PDB entry 1HRD | X-ray diffraction, 1.96 A resolution | chains A and C of the 3 polymer chains in the assembly

== Chain A (and C) ==
Protein: Glutamate dehydrogenase
Source organism: Clostridium symbiosum
Notes: EC 1.4.1.2; chain C of this document is another copy of the same molecule, construct and numbering; everything in this record applies to it too
Reference sequence: P24295 (DHE2_CLOSY); residue numbers follow UniProt; this construct covers 1-449
Sequence (449 residues; row label = number of the first residue in the row):
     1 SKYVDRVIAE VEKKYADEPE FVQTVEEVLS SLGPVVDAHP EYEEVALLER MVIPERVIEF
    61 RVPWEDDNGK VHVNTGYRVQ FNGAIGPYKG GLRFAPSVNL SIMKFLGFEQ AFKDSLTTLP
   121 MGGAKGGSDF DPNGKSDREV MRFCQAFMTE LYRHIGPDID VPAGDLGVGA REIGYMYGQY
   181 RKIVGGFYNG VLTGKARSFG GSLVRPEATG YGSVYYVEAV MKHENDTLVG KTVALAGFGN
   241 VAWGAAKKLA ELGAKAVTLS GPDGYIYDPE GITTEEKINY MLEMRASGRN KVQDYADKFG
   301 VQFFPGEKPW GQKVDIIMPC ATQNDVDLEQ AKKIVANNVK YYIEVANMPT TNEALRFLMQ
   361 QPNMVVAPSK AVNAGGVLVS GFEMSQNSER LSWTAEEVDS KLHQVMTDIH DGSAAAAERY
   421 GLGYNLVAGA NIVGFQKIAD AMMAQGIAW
Reported in the primary citation:
  - contacts within the chain: K195-E383

== Chain A / chain C interface ==
Pairs across the interface (46; chain A residue first):
  R138(A) - V45(C)
  M141(A) - G446(C)
  M141(A) - I447(C)
  Q145(A) - I447(C)  hydrogen bond (side chain-backbone)
  G174(A) - A444(C)
  G174(A) - Q445(C)
  Y175(A) - A444(C)
  Y175(A) - G446(C)
  Y177(A) - Q445(C)
  G178(A) - Q445(C)
  G178(A) - A448(C)
  Q179(A) - A448(C)
  R181(A) - E55(C)  salt bridge
  R181(A) - G83(C)  hydrogen bond (side chain-backbone)
  R181(A) - A84(C)
  R181(A) - Q445(C)  hydrogen bond
  R181(A) - W449(C)
  K182(A) - A448(C)  hydrogen bond (side chain-backbone)
  K182(A) - W449(C)
  G185(A) - I159(C)
  G186(A) - D158(C)
  F187(A) - A84(C)
  F187(A) - I85(C)
  F187(A) - G86(C)
  F187(A) - P87(C)
  F187(A) - D158(C)  hydrogen bond (backbone-backbone)
  Y188(A) - D158(C)
  Y188(A) - I159(C)
  S198(A) - I85(C)
  S198(A) - K437(C)
  S198(A) - A441(C)
  F199(A) - A84(C)
  F199(A) - A444(C)  hydrophobic
  F199(A) - Q445(C)
  S388(A) - S388(C)
  E389(A) - S385(C)  hydrogen bond (backbone-side chain)
  E389(A) - E389(C)
  R390(A) - P120(C)
  R390(A) - P157(C)
  R390(A) - D158(C)  salt bridge
  R390(A) - M384(C)
  R390(A) - S385(C)
  R390(A) - S388(C)  hydrogen bond
  L391(A) - S385(C)
  L391(A) - W393(C)  hydrophobic
  T394(A) - Q404(C)
Interface residues without a listed pair, chain A (23 interface residues in all): S392, E397
Interface residues without a listed pair, chain C (31 interface residues in all): E44, R56, Y88, K401, D440, M443

== Summary ==
23 residues of chain A face 31 of chain C across their interface; the contacts include 7 hydrogen bonds and 2
salt bridges. Among the polar pairs are R181(A)-E55(C), R390(A)-D158(C) and Q145(A)-I447(C). The paper reports
contacts within the chain involving K195(A) and E383(A).
Chain A and chain C are both Glutamate dehydrogenase (Clostridium symbiosum); the structure, Glutamate
dehydrogenase, was determined by X-ray diffraction, deposited together with 1GTM.
